PDB entry 5FB7 | X-ray diffraction, 1.50 A resolution | chains A and C of the 4 polymer chains in the assembly

[Chain A (and C)]
Molecule: Envelope glycoprotein
Source organism: Talaromyces marneffei PM1
Notes: chain C of this document is another copy of the same molecule, construct and numbering; everything in this record applies to it too
UniProt: A0A093VKV7 (A0A093VKV7_TALMA); residues 3-157 here correspond to UniProt positions 188-342 (UniProt number = residue number + 185)
Sequence (155 residues; numbered 3 to 157; the number before each row is that of its first residue):
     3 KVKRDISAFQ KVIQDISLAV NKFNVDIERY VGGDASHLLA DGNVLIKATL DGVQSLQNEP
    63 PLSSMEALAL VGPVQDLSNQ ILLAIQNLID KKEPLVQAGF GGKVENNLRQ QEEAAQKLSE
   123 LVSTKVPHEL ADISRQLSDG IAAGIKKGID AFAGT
Disordered / not traced: 3-6 (chain C: fully traced)
Residues lining bound ligands:
  - arachidonic acid (ACD), molecule 1: Phe11, Val14, Ile15, Leu64, Ala69, Leu72, Val73, Val76, Leu79, Leu120, Val124, Val128, Leu132, Ile135, Ser136, Leu139, Ser140, Ile143
  - arachidonic acid (ACD), molecule 2: Ile18, Val22, Phe25, Leu40, Leu41, Gly44, Leu47, Thr51, Ile83, Ala86, Ile87, Leu90, Val106, Asn109, Leu110, Gln113, Ala117, Leu120, Ser121, Val124, Ser140, Ile143, Ile147
From the paper describing this entry:
  - binding site for arachidonic acid: Phe11, Thr51, Leu72, Val76, Leu79, Ile83, Ser121, Val124, Ser136, Ser140, Ile147
  - mutagenesis - V124D (3,800 nM), I147A: decreased binding to arachidonic acid

[How chain A and chain C interact]
Contacting residue pairs (26; chain A residue first):
  Asn45(A) - Lys49(C)  hydrogen bond
  Ile48(A) - Lys49(C)
  Lys49(A) - Ala42(C)
  Lys49(A) - Asn45(C)
  Lys49(A) - Val46(C)
  Leu52(A) - Asn45(C)
  Leu52(A) - Gln112(C)
  Asp53(A) - Asn45(C)  hydrogen bond
  Val55(A) - Gln112(C)
  Gln56(A) - Leu41(C)
  Gln56(A) - Asn45(C)  hydrogen bond
  Gln56(A) - Lys105(C)
  Gln56(A) - Asn108(C)  hydrogen bond (backbone-side chain)
  Gln56(A) - Asn109(C)  hydrogen bond
  Gln56(A) - Gln112(C)  hydrogen bond
  Ser57(A) - Lys105(C)
  Gln59(A) - Asn108(C)
  Asn60(A) - Asn108(C)
  Asn108(A) - Gln56(C)  hydrogen bond (backbone-side chain)
  Arg111(A) - Gln56(C)
  Gln112(A) - Lys49(C)
  Gln112(A) - Leu52(C)
  Gln112(A) - Asp53(C)  hydrogen bond
  Gln112(A) - Gln56(C)  hydrogen bond
  Glu115(A) - Lys119(C)  salt bridge
  Lys119(A) - Glu115(C)  salt bridge
Other interface residues (no listed pair), chain A (16 interface residues in all): Asn109
Other interface residues (no listed pair), chain C (16 interface residues in all): Ile48, Gly104

[In short]
Chain A and chain C each contribute 16 residues to their interface, with 9 hydrogen bonds and 2 salt bridges.
Polar pairs include Glu115(A)-Lys119(C), Asn45(A)-Lys49(C) and Asp53(A)-Asn45(C). From the paper: a binding
site for arachidonic acid at Phe11(A), Thr51(A) and Leu72(A) among others; V124D and I147A of chain A reduce
binding to arachidonic acid.
Chain A and chain C are both Envelope glycoprotein (Talaromyces marneffei PM1); the structure, Ligand binding
domain 2 of Penicillium marneffei MP1 protein complexed with multiple arachidonic acids, was determined by
X-ray diffraction, deposited together with 5CSD.
